Entry 6UU3 (X-ray diffraction, 4.00 A resolution (low resolution: residue-level contacts below are approximate; hydrogen-bond / salt-bridge calls are withheld)); this record covers chains DDD and FFF of the 9 polymer chains in the assembly.

== Chain DDD ==
Molecule: DNA-directed RNA polymerase subunit beta'
Source organism: Escherichia coli
Notes: EC 2.7.7.6
Reference sequence: P0A8T7 (RPOC_ECOLI); residues 1-1407 here = UniProt positions 1-1407
Amino-acid sequence (1407 residues; numbered 1 to 1407; the number before each row is that of its first residue):
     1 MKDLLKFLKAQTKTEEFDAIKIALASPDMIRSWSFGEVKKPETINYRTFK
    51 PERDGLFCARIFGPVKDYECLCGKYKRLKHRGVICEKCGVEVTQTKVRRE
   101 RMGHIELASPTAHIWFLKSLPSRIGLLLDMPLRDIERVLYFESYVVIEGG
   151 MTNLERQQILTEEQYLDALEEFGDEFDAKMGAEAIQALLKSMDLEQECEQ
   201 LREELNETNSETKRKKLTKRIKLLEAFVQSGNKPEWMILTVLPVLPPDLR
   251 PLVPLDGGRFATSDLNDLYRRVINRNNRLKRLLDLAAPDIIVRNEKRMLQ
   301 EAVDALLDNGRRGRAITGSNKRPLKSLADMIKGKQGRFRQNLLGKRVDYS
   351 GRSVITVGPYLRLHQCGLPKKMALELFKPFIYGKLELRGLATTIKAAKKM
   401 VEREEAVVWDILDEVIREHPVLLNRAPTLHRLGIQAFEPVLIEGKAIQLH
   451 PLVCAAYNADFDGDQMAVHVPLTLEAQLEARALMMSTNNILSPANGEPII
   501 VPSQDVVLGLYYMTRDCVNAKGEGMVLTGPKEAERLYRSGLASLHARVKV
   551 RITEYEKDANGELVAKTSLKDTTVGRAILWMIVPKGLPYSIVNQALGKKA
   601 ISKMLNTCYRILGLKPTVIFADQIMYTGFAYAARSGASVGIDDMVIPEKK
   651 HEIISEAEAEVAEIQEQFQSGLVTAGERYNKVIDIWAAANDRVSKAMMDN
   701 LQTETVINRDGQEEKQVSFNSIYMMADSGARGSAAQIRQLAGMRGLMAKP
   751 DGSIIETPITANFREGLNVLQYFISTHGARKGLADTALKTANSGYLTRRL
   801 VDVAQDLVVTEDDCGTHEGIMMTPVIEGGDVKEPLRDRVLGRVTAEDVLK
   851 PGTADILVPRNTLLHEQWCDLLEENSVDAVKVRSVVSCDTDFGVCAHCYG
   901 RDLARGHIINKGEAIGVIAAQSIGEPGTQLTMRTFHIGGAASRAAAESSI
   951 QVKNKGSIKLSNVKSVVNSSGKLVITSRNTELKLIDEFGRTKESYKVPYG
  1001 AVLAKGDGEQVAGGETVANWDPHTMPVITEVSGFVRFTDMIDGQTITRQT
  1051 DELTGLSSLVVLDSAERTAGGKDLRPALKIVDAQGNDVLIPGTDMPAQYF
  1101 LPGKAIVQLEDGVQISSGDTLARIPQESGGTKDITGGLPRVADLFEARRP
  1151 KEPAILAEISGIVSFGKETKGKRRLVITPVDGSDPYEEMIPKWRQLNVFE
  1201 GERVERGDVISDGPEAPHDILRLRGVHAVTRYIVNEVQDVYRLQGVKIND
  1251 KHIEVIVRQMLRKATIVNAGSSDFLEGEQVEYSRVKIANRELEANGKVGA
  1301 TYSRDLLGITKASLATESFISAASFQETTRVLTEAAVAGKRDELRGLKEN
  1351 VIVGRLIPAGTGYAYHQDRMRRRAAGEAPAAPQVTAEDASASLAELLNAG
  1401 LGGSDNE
Unresolved in the structure: 1-14, 1377-1407
Swiss-Prot annotation at these positions:
  - binding site (Zn(2+)): Cys70, Cys72, Cys85, Cys88, Cys814, Cys888, Cys895, Cys898
  - binding site (Mg(2+)): Asp460, Asp462, Asp464
  - modified residue: Lys983 (N6-acetyllysine)
  - mutagenesis: Gln504 (Q504P: Resistant to antibiotics salinamide A and B), Asn690 (N690D: Resistant to antibiotics salinamide A and B), Met697 (M697V: Resistant to antibiotics salinamide A and B), Ala735 (A735T: Resistant to antibiotics salinamide A and B), Arg738 (R738C/H/P/S: Resistant to antibiotics salinamide A and B), Ala748 (A748E: Resistant to antibiotics salinamide A and B), Pro758 (P758S/T: Resistant to antibiotics salinamide A and B), Phe763 (F763C: Resistant to antibiotics salinamide A and B), Ser775 (S775A: Resistant to antibiotics salinamide A and B), Ala779 (A779T/V: Resistant to antibiotics salinamide A and B), Arg780 (R780C: Resistant to antibiotics salinamide A and B), Gly782 (G782A/C: Resistant to antibiotics salinamide A and B), 1 further mutagenesis entry in UniProt
Ion coordination: Zn2+ site 1: Cys72, Cys85, Cys88; Mg2+ site 1: Asp460, Asp462, Asp464 (together with CTP); Mg2+ site 2: Asp460, Asp462 (together with CTP); Zn2+ site 2: Cys814, Cys898
Small-molecule neighbours:
  - CTP: Arg425, Pro427, Asn458, Asp460, Asp462, Gln929, Met932, Arg933, His936
  - D4M ([(5R)-5-(5-methyl-2,4-dioxo-3,4-dihydropyrimidin-1(2h)-yl)-2,5-dihydrofuran-2-yl]methyl dihydrogen phosphate): Arg425, Asp462, Asp464

== Chain FFF ==
Molecule: RNA polymerase sigma factor RpoS
Source organism: Escherichia coli (strain K12)
Reference sequence: P13445 (RPOS_ECOLI); residue numbers follow UniProt; this construct covers 1-328
Amino-acid sequence (336 residues; numbered 1 to 336; the number before each row is that of its first residue):
     1 MGQNTLKVHDLNEDAEFDENGVEVFDEKALVEEEPSDNDLAEEELLSQGA
    51 TQRVLDATQLYLGEIGYSPLLTAEEEVYFARRALRGDVASRRRMIESNLR
   101 LVVKIARRYGNRGLALLDLIEEGNLGLIRAVEKFDPERGFRFSTYATWWI
   151 RQTIERAIMNQTRTIRLPIHIVKELNVYLRTARELSHKLDHEPSAEEIAE
   201 QLDKPVDDVSRMLRLNERITSVDTPLGGDSEKALLDILADEKENGPEDTT
   251 QDDDMKQSIVKWLFELNAKQREVLARRFGLLGYEAATLEDVGREIGLTRE
   301 RVRQIQVEGLRRLREILQTQGLNIEALFLEHHHHHH
Unresolved in the structure: 1-52, 330-336
Construct notes: conflict Gly2 (Ser in P13445), Glu33 (Gln in P13445); expression tag (329-336)
Swiss-Prot annotation at these positions:
  - DNA-binding region: Leu288 to Val307 (H-T-H motif)
  - region: Asp56 to Ala89 (Sigma-70 factor domain-1)
  - motif: Asp118 to Glu121 (Interaction with polymerase core subunit RpoC)
  - mutagenesis: Lys173 (K173E: Eliminates RpoS proteolysis. Lack of interaction with RssB), Glu174 (E174T: 2-fold increase in RpoS half-life. Does not affect interaction with RssB), Val177 (V177K: 3-fold increase in RpoS half-life), Tyr178 (Y178L: Does not affect RpoS half-life)

== Chain DDD / chain FFF interface ==
Contacting residue pairs (80):
  Glu42(DDD) with Arg166(FFF)
  Thr43(DDD) with Thr164(FFF); Ile165(FFF)
  Tyr46(DDD) with Ile165(FFF); Pro168(FFF); Ile171(FFF)
  Arg77(DDD) with Glu284(FFF)
  Lys79(DDD) with Tyr283(FFF)
  Tyr140(DDD) with Leu55(FFF); Leu60(FFF)
  Glu162(DDD) with Glu64(FFF)
  Val253(DDD) with Leu238(FFF)
  Leu255(DDD) with Thr220(FFF); Leu238(FFF)
  Arg259(DDD) with Arg218(FFF); Thr220(FFF)
  Phe260(DDD) with Ile165(FFF); Ile219(FFF); Thr220(FFF)
  Ala261(DDD) with Thr220(FFF)
  Thr262(DDD) with Ile219(FFF); Thr220(FFF); Ser221(FFF); Val222(FFF)
  Ser263(DDD) with Val222(FFF); Asp223(FFF)
  Asp264(DDD) with Ser221(FFF); Asp223(FFF)
  Asp267(DDD) with Thr164(FFF)
  Arg270(DDD) with Gln161(FFF); Thr164(FFF)
  Arg271(DDD) with Asp118(FFF)
  Asn274(DDD) with Gln161(FFF)
  Arg275(DDD) with Asp118(FFF)
  Arg278(DDD) with Asp118(FFF); Glu121(FFF); Glu122(FFF); Leu125(FFF); Gln161(FFF)
  Arg281(DDD) with Glu122(FFF); Leu125(FFF)
  Leu282(DDD) with Glu121(FFF); Leu125(FFF); Ile128(FFF)
  Pro288(DDD) with Arg92(FFF); Ile95(FFF); Glu96(FFF)
  Ile290(DDD) with Glu64(FFF); Glu96(FFF)
  Ile291(DDD) with Ile95(FFF); Leu99(FFF); Glu121(FFF); Asn124(FFF)
  Arg293(DDD) with Glu64(FFF)
  Asn294(DDD) with Tyr61(FFF); Leu117(FFF); Glu121(FFF)
  Glu295(DDD) with Glu121(FFF)
  Arg297(DDD) with Tyr61(FFF); Glu64(FFF)
  Met298(DDD) with Leu117(FFF); Asp118(FFF)
  Arg322(DDD) with Pro225(FFF); Ser230(FFF)
  Gln335(DDD) with Ser230(FFF)
  Arg346(DDD) with Asp236(FFF)
  Lys378(DDD) with Glu247(FFF)
  Tyr382(DDD) with Glu247(FFF)
  Thr392(DDD) with Gln320(FFF); Gly321(FFF); Leu322(FFF)
  Thr393(DDD) with Asp254(FFF)
  Ile394(DDD) with Thr250(FFF); Asp254(FFF)
  Lys395(DDD) with Gln251(FFF); Leu329(FFF)
  Ala396(DDD) with Leu322(FFF)
  Lys398(DDD) with Glu247(FFF); Gln251(FFF)
  Lys399(DDD) with Leu329(FFF)
Interface residues without a listed pair, chain DDD (54 interface residues in all): Pro41, Ile44, Thr95, Glu142, Asp248, Leu252, Leu265, Glu301, Lys325, Glu386, Arg403
Interface residues without a listed pair, chain FFF (53 interface residues in all): Val54, Ala57, Ile120, Arg163, Leu167, Leu215, Glu217, Lys232, Lys242, Ala285, Glu325, Phe328

== Overview ==
54 residues of chain DDD and 53 residues of chain FFF are in contact. Bound to chain DDD: CTP and compound
D4M. UniProt lists 8 Zn2+-binding residues, 3 Mg2+-binding residues and 13 mutagenesis sites on chain DDD.
Chain DDD is DNA-directed RNA polymerase subunit beta' (Escherichia coli) and chain FFF is RNA polymerase
sigma factor RpoS (Escherichia coli (strain K12)); the structure, E. coli sigma-S transcription initiation
complex with a 4-nt RNA and a CTP ("Old" crystal soaked ..., was determined by X-ray diffraction (same
publication as 6UTV, 6UTW, 6UTX, 6UTY, 6UTZ, 6UU0 and 11 further entries).
